8VT3 - chains G and I of the 6 polymer chains in the assembly; structure by electron microscopy, 3.33 A resolution.

# Chain G (and I)
Protein: Prefusion of HMPV (MPV-2cREKR), C-fragment
Organism: Human metapneumovirus
Notes: chain I of this document is another copy of the same molecule, construct and numbering; everything in this record applies to it too
UniProtKB: Q6WB98 (FUS_HMPVC); residues 103-487 here = UniProt positions 103-487
Amino-acid sequence (385 residues; each row starts with the number of its first residue):
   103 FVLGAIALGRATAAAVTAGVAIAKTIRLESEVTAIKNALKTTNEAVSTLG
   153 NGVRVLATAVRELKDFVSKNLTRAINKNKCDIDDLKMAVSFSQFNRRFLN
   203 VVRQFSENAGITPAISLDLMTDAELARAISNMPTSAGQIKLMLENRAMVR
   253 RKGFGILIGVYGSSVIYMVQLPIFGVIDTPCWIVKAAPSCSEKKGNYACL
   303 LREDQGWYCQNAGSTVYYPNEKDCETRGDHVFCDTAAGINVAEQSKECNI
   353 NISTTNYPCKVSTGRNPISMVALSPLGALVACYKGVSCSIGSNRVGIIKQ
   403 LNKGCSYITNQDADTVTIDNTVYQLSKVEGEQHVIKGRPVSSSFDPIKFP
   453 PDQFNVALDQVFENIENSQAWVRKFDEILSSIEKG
Differences from the reference sequence: conflict R112 (Val in Q6WB98), E209 (Asp in Q6WB98), I231 (Val in Q6WB98), E294 (Gly in Q6WB98), N368 (His in Q6WB98), P453 (Glu in Q6WB98), W473 (Leu in Q6WB98), R475 (Asp in Q6WB98), K476 (Gln in Q6WB98), F477 (Ser in Q6WB98), D478 (Asn in Q6WB98), E479 (Arg in Q6WB98), I484 (Ala in Q6WB98)
Glycans and other covalent adducts: glycan linked to N172
Ligand contacts: N-acetylglucosamine (NAG; 2-acetamido-2-deoxy-beta-D-glucopyranose): E349, I352, N353, T356
UniProt features mapped onto this chain:
  - region: F103 to T127 (Fusion peptide)
  - motif: R329 to D331 (Cell attachment site)
  - glycosylation (N-linked (GlcNAc...) asparagine): N172, N353
Reported in the primary citation:
  - self-association interface (contacts with another copy of this molecule): F103
  - post-translational modification sites: N172

# Interface between chain G and chain I
Residue-residue contacts (47):
  F103(G) - C301(I)  hydrophobic
  F103(G) - L302(I)
  F103(G) - L303(I)  hydrophobic
  F103(G) - S364(I)
  F103(G) - T365(I)  hydrogen bond (backbone-backbone)
  F103(G) - N368(I)
  F103(G) - I370(I)  hydrophobic
  L105(G) - I370(I)  hydrophobic
  I108(G) - I370(I)  hydrophobic
  I108(G) - M372(I)  hydrophobic
  R112(G) - M372(I)
  R112(G) - A374(I)
  T119(G) - Q426(I)
  T119(G) - S428(I)
  A120(G) - Q426(I)
  K126(G) - K429(I)
  G152(G) - R396(I)  hydrogen bond (backbone-side chain)
  N153(G) - N395(I)
  G154(G) - R396(I)
  I184(G) - K188(I)
  D185(G) - K188(I)  salt bridge
  L187(G) - L187(I)
  L187(G) - K188(I)
  R205(G) - L219(I)
  R205(G) - D220(I)  salt bridge
  S208(G) - R252(I)
  E209(G) - S218(I)
  E209(G) - L219(I)  hydrogen bond (side chain-backbone)
  A211(G) - A249(I)
  A211(G) - M250(I)  hydrophobic
  A211(G) - R253(I)
  A211(G) - R329(I)  hydrogen bond (backbone-side chain)
  N313(G) - N422(I)
  S316(G) - D421(I)
  S316(G) - N422(I)
  N342(G) - I420(I)
  P360(G) - N368(I)
  N457(G) - D454(I)
  Q462(G) - P453(I)
  Q462(G) - D454(I)
  E465(G) - R367(I)  salt bridge
  W473(G) - F477(I)  hydrophobic
  K476(G) - F477(I)
  I480(G) - F477(I)  hydrophobic
  I480(G) - L481(I)  hydrophobic
  I480(G) - I484(I)  hydrophobic
  I484(G) - I484(I)  hydrophobic
Interface residues without a listed pair, chain G (41 interface residues in all): V104, A116, A123, V155, N210, T337, A338, I341, F456, V458, A459, F477, S483
Interface residues without a listed pair, chain I (41 interface residues in all): P290, S371, L375, T423, Y425, L427, F456, V474

# In short
The chain G/chain I interface involves 41 residues from each chain; the contacts include 4 hydrogen bonds and
3 salt bridges. Polar contacts include D185(G)-K188(I), R205(G)-D220(I) and E465(G)-R367(I). Bound to chain G:
N-acetylglucosamine. From the paper: a modification site at N172(G); a self-association interface involving
F103(G).
Both chains are Prefusion of HMPV (MPV-2cREKR), C-fragment (Human metapneumovirus). Entry 8VT3 (cryo-EM
structure of HMPV (MPV-2cREKR)) was determined by electron microscopy (same publication as 8VT2).
